1W0K - chains B and F of the 7 polymer chains in the assembly; structure by X-ray diffraction, 2.85 A resolution.

Chain B:
Protein: ATP synthase alpha chain heart isoform, mitochondrial precursor
Source organism: Bos taurus
Notes: EC 3.6.3.14
UniProtKB: P19483 (ATP0_BOVIN); residues 1-510 here correspond to UniProt positions 44-553 (UniProt number = residue number + 43)
Sequence (510 residues; row label = number of the first residue in the row):
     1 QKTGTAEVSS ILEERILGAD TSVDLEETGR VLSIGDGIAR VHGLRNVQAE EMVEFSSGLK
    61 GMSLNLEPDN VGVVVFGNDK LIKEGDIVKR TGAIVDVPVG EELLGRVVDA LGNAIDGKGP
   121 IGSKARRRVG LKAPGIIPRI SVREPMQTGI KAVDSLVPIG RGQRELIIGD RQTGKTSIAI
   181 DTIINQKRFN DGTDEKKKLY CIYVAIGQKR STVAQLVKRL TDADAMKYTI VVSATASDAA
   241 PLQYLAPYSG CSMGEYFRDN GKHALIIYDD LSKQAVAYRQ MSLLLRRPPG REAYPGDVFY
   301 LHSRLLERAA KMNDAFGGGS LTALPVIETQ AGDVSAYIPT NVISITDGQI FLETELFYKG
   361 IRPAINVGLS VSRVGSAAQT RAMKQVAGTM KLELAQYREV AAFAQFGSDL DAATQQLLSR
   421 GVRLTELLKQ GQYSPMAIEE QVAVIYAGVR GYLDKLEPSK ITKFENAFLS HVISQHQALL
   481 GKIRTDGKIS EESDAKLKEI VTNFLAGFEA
Not modelled in the structure: 1-23, 402-409
Differences from the reference sequence: cloning artifact (481)
Ion coordination: Mg2+: Thr176 (together with ADP)
Small-molecule neighbours: ADP (adenosine-5'-diphosphate): Asp170, Arg171, Gln172, Thr173, Gly174, Lys175, Thr176, Ser177, Phe357, Arg362, Pro363, Gln430, Gly431, Gln432
UniProt features mapped onto this chain:
  - binding site (ATP): Gln172, Gly174, Lys175, Thr176, Ser177, Gln430, Gln432
  - binding site (Mg(2+)): Thr176, Asp269
  - site: Ser370 (Required for activity)
  - modified residue: Gln1 (Pyrrolidone carboxylic acid), Ser10 (Phosphoserine), Ser22 (Phosphoserine), Ser33 (Phosphoserine), Ser63 (Phosphoserine), Lys80 (N6-acetyllysine), Lys83 (N6-acetyllysine), Lys89 (N6-acetyllysine), Thr91 (Phosphothreonine), Lys118 (N6-acetyllysine), Ser123 (Phosphoserine), Lys124 (N6-acetyllysine), Ser141 (Phosphoserine), Arg161 (Omega-N-methylarginine), Lys187 (N6-acetyllysine), Lys196 (N6-acetyllysine), Lys197 (N6-acetyllysine), Lys218 (N6-acetyllysine), Lys262 (N6-acetyllysine), Lys384 (N6-acetyllysine) and 6 more in UniProt
  - glycosylation: Ser33 (O-linked (GlcNAc) serine)
Reported in the primary citation:
  - conformationally variable residues (side-chain flip): Arg373
  - binding site for ADP: Arg373

Chain F:
Protein: ATP synthase beta chain, mitochondrial precursor
Source organism: Bos taurus
Notes: EC 3.6.3.14
UniProtKB: P00829 (ATPB_BOVIN); residues -3 to 478 here correspond to UniProt positions 47-528 (UniProt number = residue number + 50)
Sequence (482 residues; numbered -3 to 478; the number before each row is that of its first residue; numbers below 1 keep their minus sign (Ala-3 is residue -3)):
    -3 AAQASPSPKA GATTGRIVAV IGAVVDVQFD EGLPPILNAL EVQGRETRLV LEVAQHLGES
    57 TVRTIAMDGT EGLVRGQKVL DSGAPIRIPV GPETLGRIMN VIGEPIDERG PIKTKQFAAI
   117 HAEAPEFVEM SVEQEILVTG IKVVDLLAPY AKGGKIGLFG GAGVGKTVLI MELINNVAKA
   177 HGGYSVFAGV GERTREGNDL YHEMIESGVI NLKDATSKVA LVYGQMNEPP GARARVALTG
   237 LTVAEYFRDQ EGQDVLLFID NIFRFTQAGS EVSALLGRIP SAVGYQPTLA TDMGTMQERI
   297 TTTKKGSITS VQAIYVPADD LTDPAPATTF AHLDATTVLS RAIAELGIYP AVDPLDSTSR
   357 IMDPNIVGSE HYDVARGVQK ILQDYKSLQD IIAILGMDEL SEEDKLTVSR ARKIQRFLSQ
   417 PFQVAEVFTG HLGKLVPLKE TIKGFQQILA GEYDHLPEQA FYMVGPIEEA VAKADKLAEE
   477 HS
Not modelled in the structure: -3 to 8, 475-478
Ion coordination: Mg2+: Thr163 (together with ADP)
Small-molecule neighbours:
  - ADP (adenosine-5'-diphosphate), molecule 1: Gly157, Ala158, Gly159, Val160, Gly161, Lys162, Thr163, Val164, Tyr345, Pro346, Phe418, Ala421, Phe424, Thr425
  - ADP, molecule 2: Met358, Tyr368, Arg372
UniProt features mapped onto this chain:
  - binding site (ADP): Gly159, Val160, Gly161, Lys162, Thr163, Val164
  - binding site (ATP): Gly159, Gly161, Lys162, Thr163, Val164, Arg189
  - binding site (phosphate): Gly159, Val160, Gly161, Lys162, Thr163
  - binding site (Mg(2+)): Thr163, Glu188
  - modified residue: Lys74 (N6-acetyllysine), Lys111 (N6-acetyllysine), Lys148 (N6-acetyllysine), Lys209 (N6-acetyllysine), Lys214 (N6-acetyllysine), Thr262 (Phosphothreonine), Ser365 (Phosphoserine), Lys376 (N6-acetyllysine), Ser383 (Phosphoserine), Lys430 (N6-acetyllysine), Lys435 (N6-acetyllysine), Lys472 (N6-acetyllysine)
  - glycosylation: Ser56 (O-linked (GlcNAc) serine)
Reported in the primary citation:
  - conformationally variable residues (loop rearrangement, side-chain flip): Ala421 to His427
  - binding site for ADP: Phe424

Chain B / chain F interface:
Residue-residue contacts (87):
  Gly43(B) - Arg71(F)  hydrogen bond (backbone-side chain)
  Leu44(B) - Arg71(F)  hydrogen bond (backbone-side chain)
  Arg45(B) - Arg71(F)
  Asn46(B) - Val70(F)
  Val47(B) - Leu69(F)
  Val47(B) - Val70(F)
  Gln48(B) - Gly68(F)
  Gln48(B) - Leu69(F)
  Gln48(B) - Val70(F)
  Ala49(B) - Thr66(F)
  Ala49(B) - Glu67(F)
  Ala49(B) - Gly68(F)  hydrogen bond (backbone-backbone)
  Ala49(B) - Leu69(F)  hydrogen bond (backbone-backbone)
  Glu50(B) - Glu67(F)
  Leu64(B) - Val16(F)
  Leu64(B) - Ile17(F)
  Asn65(B) - Val16(F)
  Asn65(B) - Ile17(F)
  Leu66(B) - Ala15(F)
  Leu66(B) - Val16(F)  hydrogen bond (backbone-backbone)
  Leu66(B) - Leu69(F)
  Leu66(B) - Arg71(F)
  Glu67(B) - Val14(F)
  Glu67(B) - Arg71(F)  hydrogen bond (backbone-side chain)
  Pro68(B) - Val14(F)
  Pro68(B) - Ala15(F)
  Asn70(B) - Arg71(F)  hydrogen bond (backbone-side chain)
  Val71(B) - Arg71(F)
  Ile94(B) - Gly68(F)
  Arg128(B) - Glu67(F)  salt bridge
  Lys132(B) - Asp64(F)  salt bridge
  Lys132(B) - Asn223(F)
  Lys132(B) - Glu224(F)  salt bridge
  Ala133(B) - Asn223(F)
  Pro134(B) - Thr190(F)
  Gly135(B) - Thr190(F)
  Ile136(B) - Ile94(F)  hydrophobic
  Ile136(B) - Thr190(F)
  Ile136(B) - Asn194(F)
  Ile136(B) - Tyr219(F)  hydrophobic
  Ile137(B) - Ile102(F)
  Ile137(B) - Asp103(F)
  Ile137(B) - Glu104(F)
  Ile137(B) - Tyr197(F)  hydrophobic
  Arg139(B) - Thr190(F)
  Arg139(B) - Asn194(F)
  Arg139(B) - His198(F)
  Ile140(B) - Asn194(F)
  Arg164(B) - Arg189(F)
  Arg287(B) - Ile17(F)
  Arg287(B) - Leu271(F)
  Pro288(B) - Ala270(F)  hydrophobic
  Pro288(B) - Pro276(F)  hydrophobic
  Pro289(B) - Gly280(F)
  Gly290(B) - Val279(F)
  Arg291(B) - Asp316(F)  salt bridge
  Arg291(B) - Asp319(F)  salt bridge
  Asp297(B) - Glu267(F)
  Phe299(B) - Met222(F)  hydrophobic
  Phe299(B) - Arg260(F)
  Phe299(B) - Gln263(F)
  Tyr300(B) - Glu224(F)
  Tyr300(B) - Pro225(F)
  Tyr300(B) - Arg229(F)
  Tyr300(B) - Glu267(F)
  Ser303(B) - Met222(F)  hydrogen bond (side chain-backbone)
  Arg304(B) - Met222(F)  hydrogen bond (backbone-backbone)
  Glu307(B) - Arg189(F)
  Glu307(B) - Thr190(F)  hydrogen bond
  Glu307(B) - Met222(F)
  Glu307(B) - Asn223(F)
  Phe316(B) - Glu104(F)
  Val334(B) - Arg337(F)  hydrogen bond (backbone-side chain)
  Ser335(B) - Ala314(F)
  Ser335(B) - Arg337(F)  hydrogen bond
  Thr340(B) - Ala158(F)
  Thr340(B) - Tyr311(F)
  Thr340(B) - Arg337(F)
  Ile343(B) - Arg189(F)  hydrogen bond (backbone-side chain)
  Ser344(B) - Ala158(F)
  Ser344(B) - Arg189(F)  hydrogen bond (backbone-side chain)
  Ile345(B) - Arg189(F)  hydrogen bond (backbone-side chain)
  Ile345(B) - Met222(F)  hydrophobic
  Thr346(B) - Arg189(F)  hydrogen bond (backbone-side chain)
  Asp347(B) - Arg191(F)  salt bridge
  Arg373(B) - Phe424(F)
  Val374(B) - Arg191(F)
Interface residues without a listed pair, chain B (52 interface residues in all): Ser141, Gly296, Asn341, Lys391
Interface residues without a listed pair, chain F (47 interface residues in all): Gly187, Glu188, Gly193, Pro226, Pro313

Overview:
Chain B and chain F form an interface of 52 and 47 residues respectively; the contacts include 16 hydrogen
bonds and 6 salt bridges. Among the polar pairs are Arg128(B)-Glu67(F), Lys132(B)-Asp64(F) and
Lys132(B)-Glu224(F). Chain B binds ADP. From the paper: a binding site for ADP at Arg373(B) and Phe424(F);
conformational variability at Arg373(B) and Ala421(F).
Chain B is ATP synthase alpha chain heart isoform, mitochondrial precursor and chain F is ATP synthase beta
chain, mitochondrial precursor, both from Bos taurus; the structure, ADP inhibited bovine F1-ATPase, was
determined by X-ray diffraction, deposited together with 1W0J.
